Entry 4Q4N (X-ray diffraction, 1.38 A resolution); this record covers chain A.

== Chain A ==
Protein: Peptidoglycan endopeptidase RipA
Organism: Mycobacterium tuberculosis
Notes: EC 3.4.-.-; fragment: RipA
UniProtKB: O53168 (RIPA_MYCTU); residues 739-1210 here correspond to UniProt positions 1-472 (UniProt number = residue number - 738)
Chain sequence (472 residues; numbered 739 to 1210; the number before each row is that of its first residue):
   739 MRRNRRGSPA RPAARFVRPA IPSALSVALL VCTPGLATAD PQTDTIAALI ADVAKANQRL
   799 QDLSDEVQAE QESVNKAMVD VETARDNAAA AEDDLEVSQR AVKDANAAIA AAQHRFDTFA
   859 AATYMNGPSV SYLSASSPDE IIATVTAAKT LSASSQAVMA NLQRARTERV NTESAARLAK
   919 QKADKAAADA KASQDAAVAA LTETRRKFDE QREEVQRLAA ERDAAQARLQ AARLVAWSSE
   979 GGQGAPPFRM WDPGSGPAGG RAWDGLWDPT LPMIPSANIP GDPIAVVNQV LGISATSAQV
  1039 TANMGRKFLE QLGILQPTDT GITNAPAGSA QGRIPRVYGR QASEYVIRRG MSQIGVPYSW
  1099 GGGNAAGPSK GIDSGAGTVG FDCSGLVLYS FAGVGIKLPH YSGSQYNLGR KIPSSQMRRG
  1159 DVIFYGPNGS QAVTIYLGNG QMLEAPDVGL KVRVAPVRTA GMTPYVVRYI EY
Disordered / not traced: 739-1002
Differences from the reference sequence: engineered mutation Ala1170 (His432 in O53168)
Swiss-Prot annotation at these positions:
  - active site: Cys1121 (Nucleophile), Glu1182

== Summary ==
From UniProt: active-site residues Cys1121 and Glu1182.
Chain A is Peptidoglycan endopeptidase RipA (Mycobacterium tuberculosis); the structure, Structure of the
Resuscitation Promoting Factor Interacting protein RipA mutated at H432, was determined by X-ray diffraction
(same publication as 4Q4G and 4Q4T).
